6OMP - chains A and B; structure by X-ray diffraction, 1.70 A resolution.

== Chain A (and B) ==
Name: PtmU3
Source organism: Streptomyces platensis
Notes: chain B of this document is another copy of the same molecule, construct and numbering; everything in this record applies to it too
UniProtKB: A0A0A0UVH9 (A0A0A0UVH9_STRPT); residue numbers follow UniProt; this construct covers 1-356
Chain sequence (356 residues; numbered 1 to 356; the number before each row is that of its first residue):
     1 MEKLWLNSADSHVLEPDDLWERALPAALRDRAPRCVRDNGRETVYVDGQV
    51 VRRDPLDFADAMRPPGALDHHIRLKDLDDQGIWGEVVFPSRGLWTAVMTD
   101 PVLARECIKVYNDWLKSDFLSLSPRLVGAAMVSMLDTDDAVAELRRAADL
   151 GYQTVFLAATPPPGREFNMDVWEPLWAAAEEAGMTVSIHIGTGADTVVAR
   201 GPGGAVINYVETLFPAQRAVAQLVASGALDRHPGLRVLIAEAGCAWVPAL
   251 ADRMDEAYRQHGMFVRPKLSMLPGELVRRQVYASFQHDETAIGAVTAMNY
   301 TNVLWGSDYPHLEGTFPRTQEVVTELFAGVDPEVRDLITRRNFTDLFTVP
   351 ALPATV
Metal / ion sites: Mn2+ site 1: D10, H12, H189, E241, D308; Mn2+ site 2 near D38 (its only coordinating residue here); Mn2+ site 3: E241, D308, H311, E313; Mn2+ site 4: Q260 (shared with L312(B), G314(B) of chain B); Mn2+ site 5: L312, G314 (shared with Q260(B) of chain B)
From the paper describing this entry:
  - Mn2+ coordination: D10, H12, H189, E241, D308, H311, E313
  - mutagenesis - E241A: abolished catalytic activity
  - mutagenesis - D10A, D10A/H189A, H189A: abolished expression
  - mutagenesis - R52A: decreased catalytic activity
  - mutagenesis - T196A: unchanged catalytic activity

== Interface between chain A and chain B ==
Contacting residue pairs (104):
  P55(A) - F264(B)
  D57(A) - M263(B)
  D60(A) - M263(B)
  N168(A) - G201(B)
  N168(A) - P202(B)  hydrogen bond (side chain-backbone)
  N168(A) - I207(B)
  I190(A) - R253(B)
  V197(A) - R218(B)
  G201(A) - N168(B)
  P202(A) - N168(B)  hydrogen bond (backbone-side chain)
  P202(A) - R266(B)
  G203(A) - A225(B)
  G203(A) - R266(B)  hydrogen bond (backbone-backbone)
  G203(A) - P267(B)
  A205(A) - F264(B)
  V206(A) - A225(B)  hydrophobic
  V206(A) - M254(B)  hydrophobic
  I207(A) - N168(B)
  I207(A) - A221(B)
  I207(A) - Q222(B)
  I207(A) - A225(B)  hydrophobic
  Y209(A) - R253(B)  hydrogen bond (backbone-side chain)
  Y209(A) - E256(B)  hydrogen bond
  Y209(A) - A257(B)  hydrophobic
  Y209(A) - H261(B)
  V210(A) - A221(B)  hydrophobic
  V210(A) - L250(B)  hydrophobic
  V210(A) - M254(B)  hydrophobic
  E211(A) - R218(B)  salt bridge
  T212(A) - R253(B)  hydrogen bond
  L213(A) - R253(B)
  F214(A) - F214(B)
  F214(A) - Q217(B)
  F214(A) - R218(B)
  Q217(A) - F214(B)
  Q217(A) - Q217(B)  hydrogen bond
  R218(A) - E211(B)  salt bridge
  R218(A) - F214(B)
  A221(A) - I207(B)
  Q222(A) - I207(B)
  A225(A) - G203(B)
  A225(A) - V206(B)  hydrophobic
  A225(A) - I207(B)  hydrophobic
  E241(A) - R253(B)  hydrogen bond (backbone-side chain)
  A242(A) - R253(B)
  A245(A) - A249(B)  hydrophobic
  A245(A) - M298(B)  hydrophobic
  W246(A) - A249(B)
  P248(A) - T290(B)
  A249(A) - A245(B)  hydrophobic
  A249(A) - W246(B)
  L250(A) - V210(B)  hydrophobic
  D252(A) - D288(B)
  D252(A) - E289(B)  hydrogen bond (side chain-backbone)
  D252(A) - T290(B)  hydrogen bond
  R253(A) - Y209(B)  hydrogen bond (side chain-backbone)
  R253(A) - T212(B)  hydrogen bond
  R253(A) - L213(B)
  R253(A) - E241(B)  hydrogen bond (side chain-backbone)
  M254(A) - V206(B)  hydrophobic
  M254(A) - V210(B)  hydrophobic
  E256(A) - Y209(B)  hydrogen bond
  E256(A) - Q286(B)  hydrogen bond
  E256(A) - H287(B)  salt bridge
  E256(A) - E313(B)
  A257(A) - Y209(B)  hydrophobic
  Q260(A) - H287(B)
  Q260(A) - L312(B)
  Q260(A) - E313(B)
  H261(A) - Y209(B)
  H261(A) - L312(B)
  H261(A) - E313(B)  salt bridge
  M263(A) - L312(B)  hydrophobic
  F264(A) - F58(B)  hydrophobic
  F264(A) - A205(B)
  V265(A) - A205(B)  hydrophobic
  R266(A) - P202(B)
  R266(A) - G203(B)  hydrogen bond (backbone-backbone)
  P267(A) - G203(B)
  Q286(A) - E256(B)  hydrogen bond
  H287(A) - E256(B)  salt bridge
  H287(A) - Q260(B)
  D288(A) - D252(B)
  E289(A) - D252(B)  hydrogen bond (backbone-side chain)
  T290(A) - P248(B)
  T290(A) - A249(B)
  T290(A) - D252(B)  hydrogen bond
  T290(A) - M298(B)
  G293(A) - M298(B)
  A294(A) - M298(B)
  A297(A) - G293(B)
  A297(A) - A297(B)  hydrophobic
  M298(A) - A245(B)  hydrophobic
  M298(A) - T290(B)
  M298(A) - G293(B)
  M298(A) - A294(B)
  M298(A) - M298(B)  hydrophobic
  L312(A) - Q260(B)
  L312(A) - H261(B)
  L312(A) - M263(B)  hydrophobic
  E313(A) - E256(B)
  E313(A) - Q260(B)
  E313(A) - H261(B)  salt bridge
  G314(A) - Q260(B)
Other interface residues (no listed pair), chain A (64 interface residues in all): L56, A61, M169, D170, G204, S226, G243, Y258, R278, T296
Other interface residues (no listed pair), chain B (57 interface residues in all): M169, I190, G204, S226, A242, Y258, V265, R278, T296, G314

== In short ==
64 residues of chain A face 57 of chain B across their interface; the contacts include 19 hydrogen bonds and 6
salt bridges. Among the polar pairs are E211(A)-R218(B), E256(A)-H287(B) and H261(A)-E313(B). The paper
reports that D10A, D10A/H189A and H189A of chain A abolish expression; Mn2+ coordination by D10(A), H12(A) and
H189(A) among others; 6 substitutions were tested in all.
Chain A and chain B are both PtmU3 (Streptomyces platensis); the structure, Crystal structure of apo PtmU3,
was determined by X-ray diffraction, deposited together with 6OMQ.
